Entry 6VNW (electron microscopy, 3.44 A resolution); this record covers chains B and F of the 8 polymer chains in the assembly.

[Chain B]
Name: Bardet-Biedl syndrome 2 protein homolog
From: Bos taurus
UniProtKB: Q32L13 (Q32L13_BOVIN); numbering as in UniProt (aligned over 1-721)
Chain sequence (721 residues; numbered 1 to 721; the number before each row is that of its first residue):
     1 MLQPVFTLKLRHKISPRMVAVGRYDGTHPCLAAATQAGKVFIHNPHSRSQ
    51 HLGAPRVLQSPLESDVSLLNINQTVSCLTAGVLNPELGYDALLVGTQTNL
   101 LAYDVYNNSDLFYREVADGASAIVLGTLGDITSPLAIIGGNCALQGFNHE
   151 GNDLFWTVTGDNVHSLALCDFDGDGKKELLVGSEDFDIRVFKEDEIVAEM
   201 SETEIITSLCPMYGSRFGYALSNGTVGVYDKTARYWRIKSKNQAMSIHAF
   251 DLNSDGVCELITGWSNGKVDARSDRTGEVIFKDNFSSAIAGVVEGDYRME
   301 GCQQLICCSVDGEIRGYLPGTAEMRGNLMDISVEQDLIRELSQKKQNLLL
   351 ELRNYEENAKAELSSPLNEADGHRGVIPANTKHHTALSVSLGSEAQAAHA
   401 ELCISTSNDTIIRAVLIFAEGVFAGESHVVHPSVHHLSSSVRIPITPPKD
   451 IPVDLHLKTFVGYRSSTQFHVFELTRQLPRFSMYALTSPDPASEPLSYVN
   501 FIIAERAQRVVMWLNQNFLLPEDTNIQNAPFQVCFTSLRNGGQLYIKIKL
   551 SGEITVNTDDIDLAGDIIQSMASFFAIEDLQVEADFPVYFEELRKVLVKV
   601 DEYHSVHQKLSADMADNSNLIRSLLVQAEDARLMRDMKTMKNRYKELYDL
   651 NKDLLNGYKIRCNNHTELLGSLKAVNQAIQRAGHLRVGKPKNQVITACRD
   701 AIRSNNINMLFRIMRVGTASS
Not modelled in the structure: 1, 46-64, 320-337, 360-374, 393-397, 718-721

[Chain F]
Name: Tetratricopeptide repeat domain 8
From: Bos taurus
UniProtKB: F1N4X0 (F1N4X0_BOVIN); residues 1-501 here = UniProt positions 1-501
Chain sequence (501 residues; row label = number of the first residue in the row):
     1 MEPLLLAWSYFRRRRFQLCADLCTQMLEKSPCDQAAWILKARALTEMVYV
    51 DEIDVDEEGIAEMILDENAIAQVPRPGTSLKLPGTNQTGGPSPAVRPVTQ
   101 AGRPITGFLRPSTQSGRPGTIEQAIKTPRTAYTARPIASSSGRFVRLGTA
   151 SMLTSPDGPFINLSRLNLAKYAQKPKLAKALFEYIFHHENDVKTALDLAA
   201 LSTEHSQYKDWWWKVQIGKCYYRLGLYREAEKQFKSALKQQEMVDTFLYL
   251 AKVYISLDQPLTALNLFKQGLDKFPGEVTLLCGIARIYEEMNNISSATEY
   301 YKEVLKQDNTHVEAIACIGSNHFYTDQPEVALRFYRRLLQMGVYNCQLFN
   351 NLGLCCFYAQQYDMTLTSFERALSLAENEEEVADVWYNLGHVAVGTGDTN
   401 LAHQCFRLALVSNNQHAEAYNNLAVLEMRRGHVEQAKALLQTASSLAPHM
   451 YEPHFNFATISDKIGDLQRSYAAAKKSEAAFPDHVDTQHLIKQLEQHFAM
   501 L
Not modelled in the structure: 82-89, 142-157, 500-501

[How chain B and chain F interact]
Pairs across the interface (29):
  Leu68(B) with Ile70(F); Gln72(F), hydrogen bond (backbone-backbone)
  Leu69(B) with Ile70(F)
  Asn70(B) with Ile70(F), hydrogen bond (backbone-backbone)
  Tyr106(B) with Arg75(F)
  Asn107(B) with Leu261(F)
  Asn108(B) with Thr78(F); Gln259(F)
  Ser109(B) with Thr262(F)
  Asp110(B) with Gln259(F); Thr262(F)
  Tyr113(B) with Arg228(F)
  Gln608(B) with Leu196(F); Ala200(F); Tyr221(F), hydrogen bond
  Lys609(B) with Ala200(F)
  Ala612(B) with Leu224(F), hydrophobic
  Ala615(B) with Leu224(F)
  Asp616(B) with Lys193(F); Leu224(F)
  Asn619(B) with Leu224(F), hydrogen bond (side chain-backbone)
  Arg622(B) with Leu65(F)
  Ser623(B) with Ser139(F)
  Leu625(B) with Leu65(F), hydrophobic
  Val626(B) with Ala61(F), hydrophobic; Leu65(F), hydrophobic
  Glu629(B) with Ile121(F)
  Asp630(B) with Ile125(F)
  Leu633(B) with Glu122(F)
Also at the interface, not in a pair above, chain B (26 interface residues in all): Ser67, Ser611, Asp613, Gln627
Also at the interface, not in a pair above, chain F (28 interface residues in all): Ile60, Glu62, Asp66, Ala69, Ala71, Val73, Ser140, Asp197, Leu226

[Summary]
26 residues of chain B and 28 residues of chain F are in contact; the contacts include 4 hydrogen bonds. Among
the polar pairs are Gln608(B)-Tyr221(F), Asn619(B)-Leu224(F) and Leu68(B)-Gln72(F).
Here chain B is Bardet-Biedl syndrome 2 protein homolog and chain F is Tetratricopeptide repeat domain 8, both
from Bos taurus. Entry 6VNW (Cryo-EM structure of apo-BBSome) was determined by electron microscopy (same
publication as 6VOA).
